Entry 8OH9 (electron microscopy, 3.20 A resolution); this record covers chains C and I of the 12 polymer chains in the assembly.

Chain C (and I):
Molecule: Formate dehydrogenase-O, major subunit
Organism: Sporomusa ovata DSM 2662
Notes: chain I of this document is another copy of the same molecule, construct and numbering; everything in this record applies to it too
Reference sequence: A0A0U1KYI6 (A0A0U1KYI6_9FIRM); numbering as in UniProt (aligned over 1-1172)
Amino-acid sequence (1172 residues; each row starts with the number of its first residue):
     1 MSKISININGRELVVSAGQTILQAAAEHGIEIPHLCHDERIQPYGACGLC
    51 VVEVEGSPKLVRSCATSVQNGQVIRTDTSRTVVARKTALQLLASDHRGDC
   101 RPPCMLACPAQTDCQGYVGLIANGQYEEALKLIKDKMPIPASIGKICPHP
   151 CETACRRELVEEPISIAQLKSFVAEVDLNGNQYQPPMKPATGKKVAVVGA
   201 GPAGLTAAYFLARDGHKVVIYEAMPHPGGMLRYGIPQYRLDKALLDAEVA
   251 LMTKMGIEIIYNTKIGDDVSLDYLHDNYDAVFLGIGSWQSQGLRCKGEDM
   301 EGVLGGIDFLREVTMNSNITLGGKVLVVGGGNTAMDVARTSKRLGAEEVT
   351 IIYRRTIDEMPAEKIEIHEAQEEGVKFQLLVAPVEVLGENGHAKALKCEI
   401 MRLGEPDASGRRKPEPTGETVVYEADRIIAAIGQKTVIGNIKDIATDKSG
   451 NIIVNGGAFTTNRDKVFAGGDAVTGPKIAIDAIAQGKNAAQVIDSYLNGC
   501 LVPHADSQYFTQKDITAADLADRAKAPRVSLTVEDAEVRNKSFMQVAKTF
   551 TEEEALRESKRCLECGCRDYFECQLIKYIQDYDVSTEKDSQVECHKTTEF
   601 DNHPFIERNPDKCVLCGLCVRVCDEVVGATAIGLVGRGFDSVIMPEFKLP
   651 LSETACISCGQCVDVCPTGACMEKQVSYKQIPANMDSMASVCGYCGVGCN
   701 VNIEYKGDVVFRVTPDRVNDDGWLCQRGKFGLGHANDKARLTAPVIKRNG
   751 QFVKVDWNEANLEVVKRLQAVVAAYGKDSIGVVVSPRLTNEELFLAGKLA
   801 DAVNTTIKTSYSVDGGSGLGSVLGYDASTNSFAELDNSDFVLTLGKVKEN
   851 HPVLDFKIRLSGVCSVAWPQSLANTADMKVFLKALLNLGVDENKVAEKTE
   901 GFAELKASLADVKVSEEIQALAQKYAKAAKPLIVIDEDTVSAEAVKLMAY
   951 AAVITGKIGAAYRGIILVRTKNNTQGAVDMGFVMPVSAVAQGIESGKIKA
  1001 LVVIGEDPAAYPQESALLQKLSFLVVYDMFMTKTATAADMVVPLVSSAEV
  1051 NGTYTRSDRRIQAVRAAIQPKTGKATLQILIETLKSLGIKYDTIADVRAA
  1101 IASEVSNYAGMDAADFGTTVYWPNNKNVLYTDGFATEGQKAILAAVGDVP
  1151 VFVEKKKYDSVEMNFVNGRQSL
Bound ions: 2Fe-2S cluster Fe: Cys36, Cys47, Cys50, Cys64; 4Fe-4S cluster Fe site 1: His96, Cys100, Cys567, Cys573; 4Fe-4S cluster Fe site 2: Cys104, Cys155, Cys562, Cys565; 4Fe-4S cluster Fe site 3: Cys108, Cys147, Cys151, Lys170; 4Fe-4S cluster Fe site 4: Cys613, Cys616, Cys619, Cys666; 4Fe-4S cluster Fe site 5: Cys623, Cys656, Cys659, Cys662; 4Fe-4S cluster Fe site 6: Cys692, Cys695, Cys699, Cys725
Residues lining bound ligands:
  - FAD (flavin-adenine dinucleotide): Ile146, Cys147, Pro148, Val198, Gly199, Ala200, Gly201, Pro202, Ala203, Tyr221, Glu222, Ala223, Met224, Gly228, Gly229, Met230, Leu231, Gly234, Ile235, Arg239, Thr263, Lys264, Ile265, Gly284, Ile285, Gly286, Ser287, Trp288, Leu310, Asn332, Thr333, Asp336, Gln434, Ile441, Gly470, Asp471, Lys477, Ile478, Ala479, Ala482
  - 2Fe-2S cluster (FES): His34, Leu35, Cys36, His37, Gly45, Ala46, Cys47, Gly48, Cys50, Arg62, Cys64
  - 4Fe-4S cluster (SF4), molecule 1: His96, Gly98, Asp99, Cys100, Phe510, Cys567, Tyr570, Cys573, Leu575, Ile576, Lys612, Thr668, Gly669
  - 4Fe-4S cluster (SF4), molecule 2: Pro102, Pro103, Cys104, Gln115, Ala154, Cys155, Arg156, Arg157, Ile164, Ile166, Cys562, Leu563, Glu564, Cys565
  - 4Fe-4S cluster (SF4), molecule 3: Cys108, Pro109, Thr112, Cys114, Tyr117, Met137, Ile143, Cys147, His149, Pro150, Cys151, Ile166, Ala167, Lys170, Ile480
  - 4Fe-4S cluster (SF4), molecule 4: Ile606, Cys623, Val627, Ala629, Ala631, Ile632, Leu651, Cys656, Ile657, Ser658, Cys659, Gly660, Gln661, Cys662
  - 4Fe-4S cluster (SF4), molecule 5: Arg608, Cys613, Val614, Leu615, Cys616, Gly617, Leu618, Cys619, Ile643, Cys666, Pro667, Thr668, Ala670, Cys671
  - 4Fe-4S cluster (SF4), molecule 6: Cys692, Tyr694, Cys695, Val697, Gly698, Cys699, Leu724, Cys725, Arg727, Gly728, His851, Pro852, Val853
What the authors report for this chain:
  - 4Fe-4S cluster coordination: Lys170
  - mutagenesis - R239A, R239K: decreased catalytic activity on NADPH
  - mutagenesis - R239K: decreased catalytic activity on NADP+
  - mutagenesis - R239A: abolished catalytic activity on NADP+
  - mutagenesis - K170A, K170C, K170R, R239A, R239K: decreased catalytic activity on MVox
  - mutagenesis - K170A, K170C: abolished catalytic activity (physiological activities)
  - mutagenesis - K170R: decreased catalytic activity (physiological activities)
  - mutagenesis - C114A: decreased catalytic activity

How chain C and chain I interact:
Residue-residue contacts (44):
  Ser2(C) - Asp836(I)
  Lys3(C) - Ala17(I)
  Ser5(C) - Asn837(I)
  Ser5(C) - Tyr962(I)  hydrogen bond (backbone-side chain)
  Ile6(C) - Tyr962(I)
  Asn7(C) - Glu834(I)  hydrogen bond
  Asn7(C) - Ala961(I)
  Asn7(C) - Tyr962(I)
  Asn7(C) - Val1128(I)
  Asn9(C) - Lys1126(I)
  Gly10(C) - Asn1127(I)  hydrogen bond (backbone-backbone)
  Gly10(C) - Val1128(I)  hydrogen bond (backbone-backbone)
  Arg11(C) - Asn1125(I)
  Arg11(C) - Asn1127(I)
  Glu12(C) - Glu834(I)
  Glu12(C) - Tyr962(I)  hydrogen bond
  Glu12(C) - Asn1127(I)
  Glu55(C) - Arg963(I)  salt bridge
  Asn70(C) - Asn837(I)  hydrogen bond
  Gly71(C) - Lys930(I)  hydrogen bond (backbone-side chain)
  Gly71(C) - Tyr962(I)
  Val73(C) - Ala961(I)  hydrophobic
  Arg75(C) - Asp1132(I)  salt bridge
  Glu834(C) - Asn7(I)  hydrogen bond
  Glu834(C) - Glu12(I)
  Asn837(C) - Asn70(I)  hydrogen bond
  Lys930(C) - Gly71(I)  hydrogen bond (side chain-backbone)
  Ala961(C) - Asn7(I)
  Ala961(C) - Val73(I)  hydrophobic
  Tyr962(C) - Ser5(I)
  Tyr962(C) - Ile6(I)
  Tyr962(C) - Asn7(I)
  Tyr962(C) - Glu12(I)  hydrogen bond
  Tyr962(C) - Gly71(I)
  Arg963(C) - Glu55(I)  salt bridge
  Asn1125(C) - Arg11(I)
  Lys1126(C) - Asn9(I)
  Lys1126(C) - Gly10(I)
  Asn1127(C) - Gly10(I)  hydrogen bond (backbone-backbone)
  Asn1127(C) - Arg11(I)
  Asn1127(C) - Glu12(I)
  Val1128(C) - Asn7(I)
  Val1128(C) - Gly10(I)  hydrogen bond (backbone-backbone)
  Asp1132(C) - Arg75(I)  salt bridge
Also at the interface, not in a pair above, chain C (27 interface residues in all): Met1, Asp836
Also at the interface, not in a pair above, chain I (27 interface residues in all): Lys3, Gly18

Overview:
Chain C and chain I each contribute 27 residues to their interface, with 13 hydrogen bonds and 4 salt bridges.
Polar contacts include Glu55(C)-Arg963(I), Arg75(C)-Asp1132(I) and Ser5(C)-Tyr962(I). The paper reports that
K170A, K170C and K170R of chain C, among others, reduce catalytic activity on MVox; 4Fe-4S cluster
coordination by Lys170(C); 6 substitutions were tested in all.
Chain C and chain I are both Formate dehydrogenase-O, major subunit (Sporomusa ovata DSM 2662); the structure,
Cryo-EM structure of the electron bifurcating transhydrogenase StnABC complex from Sporomusa Ovata (state 1),
was determined by electron microscopy, deposited together with 8OH5.
